6BLI - chains A and C of the 3 polymer chains in the assembly; structure by X-ray diffraction, 2.12 A resolution.

Chain A:
Name: CB002.5 Fab Heavy Chain
Source organism: Homo sapiens
Notes: antibody fragment or engineered binder
Amino-acid sequence (231 residues; numbered 1 to 218 plus 13 insertion-coded residues; the number before each row is that of its first residue; a row labelled like 82A-82C holds insertion residues (82A, then the next letters in order)):
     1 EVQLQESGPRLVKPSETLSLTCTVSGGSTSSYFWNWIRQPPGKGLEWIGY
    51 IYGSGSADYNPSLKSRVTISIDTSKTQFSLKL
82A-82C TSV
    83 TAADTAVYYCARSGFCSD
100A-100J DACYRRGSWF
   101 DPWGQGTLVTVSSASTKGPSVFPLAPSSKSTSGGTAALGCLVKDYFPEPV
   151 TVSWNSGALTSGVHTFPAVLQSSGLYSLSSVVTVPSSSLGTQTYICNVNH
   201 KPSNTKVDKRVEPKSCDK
Unresolved in the structure: 128-133, 215-218
Disulfides: Cys22-Cys92, Cys98-Cys100C, Cys140-Cys196
Modified positions: Glu1 (pyroglutamic acid; PCA)

Chain C:
Name: Major surface glycoprotein G
UniProtKB: P27025 (GLYC_HRSV6); numbering as in UniProt (aligned over 153-197)
Amino-acid sequence (45 residues; row label = number of the first residue in the row):
   153 NKPPNKPNNDFHFEVFNFVPCSICSNNPTCWAICKRIPNKKPGKK
Unresolved in the structure: 153-159, 190-197
Disulfides: Cys173-Cys186, Cys176-Cys182
Curated features (UniProtKB/Swiss-Prot):
  - region: Lys187 to Lys197 (Binding to host heparan sulfate)

Interface between chain A and chain C:
Contacting residue pairs (35):
  Ser30(A) - Phe163(C)
  Ser30(A) - Phe165(C)
  Ser31(A) - Phe163(C)
  Tyr32(A) - Phe165(C)
  Phe33(A) - Phe165(C)  hydrophobic
  Phe33(A) - Val167(C)  hydrophobic
  Tyr50(A) - Val167(C)
  Tyr52(A) - Phe165(C)  hydrophobic
  Gly53(A) - Phe165(C)
  Phe97(A) - Asn179(C)
  Phe97(A) - Thr181(C)
  Phe97(A) - Cys182(C)  hydrophobic
  Ser99(A) - Phe163(C)
  Asp100(A) - Phe163(C)
  Asp100A(A) - Phe163(C)
  Asp100A(A) - His164(C)  hydrogen bond (backbone-backbone)
  Ala100B(A) - Phe163(C)
  Ala100B(A) - His164(C)
  Cys100C(A) - Phe163(C)  hydrophobic
  Cys100C(A) - His164(C)  hydrogen bond (backbone-backbone)
  Cys100C(A) - Phe165(C)
  Cys100C(A) - Glu166(C)  hydrogen bond (backbone-backbone)
  Tyr100D(A) - Glu166(C)
  Tyr100D(A) - Asn169(C)
  Tyr100D(A) - Phe170(C)
  Tyr100D(A) - Val171(C)  hydrophobic
  Tyr100D(A) - Pro172(C)
  Tyr100D(A) - Ile175(C)  hydrophobic
  Arg100E(A) - Glu166(C)  hydrogen bond (backbone-backbone)
  Arg100F(A) - Phe168(C)  hydrogen bond (side chain-backbone)
  Arg100F(A) - Asn169(C)
  Arg100F(A) - Phe170(C)
  Gly100G(A) - Ile185(C)
  Trp100I(A) - Thr181(C)
  Trp100I(A) - Ile185(C)  hydrophobic
The authors on this interface:
  - epitope / paratope residues, chain C: Phe163(C), Phe165(C), Val167(C), Phe170(C), Val171(C), Ile175(C)

In short:
18 residues of chain A and 15 residues of chain C are in contact, with 5 hydrogen bonds. Polar pairs include
Arg100F(A)-Phe168(C), Cys100C(A)-His164(C) and Asp100A(A)-His164(C). From the paper: epitope/paratope residues
Phe163(C), Phe165(C) and Val167(C) among others.
Chain A is CB002.5 Fab Heavy Chain (Homo sapiens) and chain C is Major surface glycoprotein G; the structure,
RSV G peptide bound to Fab CB002.5, was determined by X-ray diffraction.
